Entry 3ZRY (X-ray diffraction, 6.50 A resolution (low resolution: residue-level contacts below are approximate; hydrogen-bond / salt-bridge calls are withheld)); this record covers chains H and I of the 9 polymer chains in the assembly.

# Chain H
Molecule: ATP synthase subunit delta, mitochondrial
Source organism: Saccharomyces cerevisiae
Notes: EC 3.6.3.14
UniProt: Q12165 (ATPD_YEAST); residues 1-138 here correspond to UniProt positions 23-160 (UniProt number = residue number + 22)
Sequence (138 residues; numbered 1 to 138; the number before each row is that of its first residue):
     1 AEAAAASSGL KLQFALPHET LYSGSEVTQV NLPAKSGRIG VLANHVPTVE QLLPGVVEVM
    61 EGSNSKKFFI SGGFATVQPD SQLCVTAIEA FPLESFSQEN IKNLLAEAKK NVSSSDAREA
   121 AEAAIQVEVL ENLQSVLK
Not modelled in the structure: 1-11, 24-25, 91, 98, 116-117, 137-138

# Chain I
Molecule: ATP synthase catalytic sector F1 epsilon subunit
Source organism: Saccharomyces cerevisiae
UniProt: E9P9X4 (E9P9X4_YEASX); residues 1-61 here correspond to UniProt positions 2-62 (UniProt number = residue number + 1)
Sequence (61 residues; each row starts with the number of its first residue):
     1 SAWRKAGMSY AAYLNVAAQA IRSSLKTELQ TASVTNRSQT DAFYTQYKNG TAASEPTPMT
    61 K
Not modelled in the structure: 1-7, 25-26, 50-52

# Interface between chain H and chain I
Contacting residue pairs (8):
  His18(H) - Arg37(I)
  Gln51(H) - Tyr10(I)
  Phe74(H) - Tyr10(I)
  Ile88(H) - Leu14(I)
  Glu89(H) - Val34(I)
  Glu89(H) - Arg37(I)
  Glu122(H) - Val16(I)
  Gln126(H) - Ala20(I)
Interface residues without a listed pair, chain H (8 interface residues in all): Leu105
Interface residues without a listed pair, chain I (8 interface residues in all): Ala18, Ser24

# Overview
The chain H/chain I interface involves 8 residues from each chain.
Chain H is ATP synthase subunit delta, mitochondrial and chain I is ATP synthase catalytic sector F1 epsilon
subunit, both from Saccharomyces cerevisiae; the structure, Rotor architecture in the F(1)-c(10)-ring complex
of the yeast F-ATP synthase, was determined by X-ray diffraction.
